PDB entry 7AHI | electron microscopy, 3.30 A resolution | chains 5B and 5C of the 153 polymer chains in the assembly

Chain 5B (and 5C):
Name: Type 3 secretion system secretin
Source organism: Salmonella enterica subsp. enterica serovar Typhimurium str. LT2
Notes: chain 5C of this document is another copy of the same molecule, construct and numbering; everything in this record applies to it too
Reference sequence: P35672 (SCTC_SALTY); residue numbers follow UniProt; this construct covers 1-562
Chain sequence (562 residues; row label = number of the first residue in the row):
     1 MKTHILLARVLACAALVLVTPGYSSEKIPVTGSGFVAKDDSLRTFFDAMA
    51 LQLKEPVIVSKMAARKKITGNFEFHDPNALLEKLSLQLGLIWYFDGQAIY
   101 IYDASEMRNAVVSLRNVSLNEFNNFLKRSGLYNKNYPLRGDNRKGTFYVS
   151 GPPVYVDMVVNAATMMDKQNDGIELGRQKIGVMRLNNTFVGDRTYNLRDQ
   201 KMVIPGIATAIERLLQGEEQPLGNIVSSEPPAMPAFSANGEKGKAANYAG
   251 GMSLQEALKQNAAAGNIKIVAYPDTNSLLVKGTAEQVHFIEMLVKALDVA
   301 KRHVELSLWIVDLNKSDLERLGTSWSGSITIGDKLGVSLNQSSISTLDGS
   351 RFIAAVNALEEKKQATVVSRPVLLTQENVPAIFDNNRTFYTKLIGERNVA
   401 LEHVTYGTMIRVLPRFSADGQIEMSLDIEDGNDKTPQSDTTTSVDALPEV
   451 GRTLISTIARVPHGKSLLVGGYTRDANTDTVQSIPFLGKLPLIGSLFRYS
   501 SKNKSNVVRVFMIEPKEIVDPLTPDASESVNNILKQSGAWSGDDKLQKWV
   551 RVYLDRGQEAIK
Unresolved in the structure: 1-24, 228-258, 558-562 (chain 5C: 1-28, 228-255, 558-562)

Chain 5B / chain 5C interface:
Residue-residue contacts (177; chain 5B residue first):
  Ala50(5B) with Leu86(5C)
  Leu51(5B) with Leu86(5C), hydrophobic
  Ile58(5B) with Ala104(5C); Met107(5C), hydrophobic
  Asp95(5B) with Arg139(5C); Tyr148(5C), hydrogen bond; Ser150(5C), hydrogen bond
  Gln97(5B) with Arg139(5C), hydrogen bond; Ser150(5C), hydrogen bond
  Phe125(5B) with Thr146(5C)
  Arg128(5B) with Arg143(5C)
  Ser129(5B) with Arg139(5C); Gly140(5C)
  Val154(5B) with Asn109(5C)
  Met158(5B) with Tyr148(5C), hydrophobic
  Met165(5B) with Val111(5C), hydrophobic; Ser113(5C)
  Gln169(5B) with Ser113(5C)
  Gly172(5B) with Leu258(5C)
  Glu174(5B) with Asn261(5C)
  Gly176(5B) with Gln220(5C); Pro221(5C)
  Arg177(5B) with Pro221(5C); Asn261(5C), hydrogen bond
  Gln178(5B) with Glu218(5C); Gln220(5C); Pro221(5C), hydrogen bond (backbone-backbone); Leu222(5C); Gly223(5C), hydrogen bond (backbone-backbone)
  Lys179(5B) with Gly223(5C); Asn224(5C); Val226(5C)
  Ile180(5B) with Leu222(5C), hydrophobic; Ile225(5C), hydrophobic; Val226(5C), hydrogen bond (backbone-backbone)
  Gly181(5B) with Val226(5C)
  Val182(5B) with Val226(5C), hydrogen bond (backbone-backbone); Ser227(5C)
  Arg184(5B) with Arg302(5C); Glu377(5C), salt bridge; Phe416(5C)
  Asn186(5B) with Arg415(5C), hydrogen bond (backbone-side chain); Ser417(5C), hydrogen bond (backbone-side chain)
  Asn187(5B) with Arg415(5C)
  Thr188(5B) with Arg415(5C)
  Phe189(5B) with Arg415(5C)
  Arg193(5B) with Leu413(5C)
  Tyr195(5B) with Ile458(5C), hydrophobic
  Asn196(5B) with Asp427(5C), hydrogen bond; Ser456(5C)
  Lys201(5B) with Asp199(5C), hydrogen bond (side chain-backbone)
  Val270(5B) with Leu214(5C), hydrophobic
  Tyr272(5B) with Ile207(5C); Ala210(5C), hydrophobic
  Pro273(5B) with Asn378(5C)
  Asp274(5B) with Lys301(5C), salt bridge; Asn378(5C), hydrogen bond (backbone-side chain)
  Thr275(5B) with Leu297(5C); Asn378(5C)
  Asn276(5B) with Asn378(5C)
  Lys281(5B) with Leu214(5C); Glu218(5C), salt bridge
  Lys301(5B) with Arg460(5C), hydrogen bond (backbone-side chain)
  His303(5B) with Arg460(5C), hydrogen bond (side chain-backbone)
  Arg351(5B) with Lys334(5C)
  Phe352(5B) with Lys334(5C), hydrogen bond (backbone-backbone); Leu335(5C), hydrophobic; Gly336(5C), hydrogen bond (backbone-backbone)
  Ile353(5B) with Gly336(5C)
  Ala354(5B) with Gly336(5C), hydrogen bond (backbone-backbone); Val337(5C); Ser338(5C), hydrogen bond (backbone-backbone)
  Ala355(5B) with Ser338(5C)
  Val356(5B) with Ser338(5C), hydrogen bond (backbone-backbone); Leu339(5C); Asn340(5C), hydrogen bond (backbone-backbone)
  Asn357(5B) with Asn340(5C)
  Ala358(5B) with Asn340(5C), hydrogen bond (backbone-side chain); Ile484(5C); Pro485(5C)
  Leu359(5B) with Ser483(5C)
  Glu360(5B) with Gln482(5C); Ser483(5C), hydrogen bond (backbone-backbone)
  Glu361(5B) with Val481(5C); Gln482(5C), hydrogen bond
  Lys362(5B) with Thr480(5C); Val481(5C), hydrogen bond (backbone-backbone)
  Lys363(5B) with Asp479(5C); Thr480(5C)
  Gln364(5B) with Thr478(5C); Asp479(5C), hydrogen bond (backbone-backbone)
  Ala365(5B) with Asn477(5C)
  Thr366(5B) with Ala476(5C); Asn477(5C), hydrogen bond (backbone-backbone)
  Val367(5B) with Arg474(5C); Asp475(5C)
  Val368(5B) with Arg474(5C); Asp475(5C), hydrogen bond (backbone-backbone)
  Ser369(5B) with Tyr472(5C), hydrogen bond; Thr473(5C); Arg474(5C)
  Arg370(5B) with Thr473(5C), hydrogen bond (backbone-backbone)
  Pro371(5B) with Gly471(5C)
  Val372(5B) with Gly470(5C); Gly471(5C), hydrogen bond (backbone-backbone)
  Leu373(5B) with Val469(5C)
  Leu374(5B) with Thr457(5C), hydrogen bond (backbone-side chain); Val469(5C), hydrogen bond (backbone-backbone)
  Thr375(5B) with Thr457(5C)
  Gln376(5B) with Glu423(5C); Ile458(5C); Ala459(5C); Arg460(5C)
  Ala381(5B) with Ser456(5C)
  Ile382(5B) with Ile455(5C); Ser456(5C)
  Phe383(5B) with Leu454(5C); Ile455(5C), hydrophobic
  Asp384(5B) with Arg452(5C); Thr453(5C); Leu454(5C), hydrogen bond (backbone-backbone)
  Asn385(5B) with Arg452(5C); Thr453(5C), hydrogen bond; Tyr472(5C)
  Asn386(5B) with Gly451(5C); Arg452(5C), hydrogen bond (backbone-backbone)
  Arg387(5B) with Asp312(5C), salt bridge; Glu449(5C), hydrogen bond (side chain-backbone); Val450(5C); Gly451(5C); Val507(5C)
  Thr388(5B) with Lys434(5C); Glu449(5C); Arg452(5C)
  Phe389(5B) with Arg474(5C)
  Thr391(5B) with Arg320(5C)
  Lys392(5B) with Ser316(5C); Arg320(5C), hydrogen bond (backbone-side chain)
  Ile394(5B) with Arg320(5C); Leu359(5C), hydrophobic
  Glu396(5B) with Thr441(5C), hydrogen bond (backbone-side chain); Thr442(5C), hydrogen bond (backbone-side chain); Val444(5C)
  Asn398(5B) with Thr441(5C), hydrogen bond (backbone-side chain)
  Val399(5B) with Asp439(5C); Thr440(5C); Thr441(5C)
  Ala400(5B) with Thr441(5C)
  Leu401(5B) with Asp439(5C); Thr440(5C); Thr441(5C)
  Tyr406(5B) with Arg474(5C)
  Ala446(5B) with Asn503(5C)
  Pro521(5B) with Lys465(5C); Ser466(5C); Leu467(5C), hydrophobic
  Leu522(5B) with Ser466(5C), hydrogen bond (backbone-backbone); Leu467(5C); Leu468(5C)
  Asp525(5B) with Lys465(5C), salt bridge
  Ala526(5B) with Ser466(5C); Met512(5C), hydrophobic
  Val530(5B) with Trp309(5C), hydrophobic
  Lys545(5B) with Gln536(5C), hydrogen bond (backbone-side chain)
  Leu546(5B) with Ile533(5C); Gln536(5C); Ser537(5C)
  Trp549(5B) with Asn532(5C); Ile533(5C), hydrophobic; Gln536(5C), hydrogen bond
  Val550(5B) with Ile533(5C), hydrophobic
  Tyr553(5B) with Leu522(5C), hydrophobic; Pro524(5C), hydrogen bond (side chain-backbone); Asp525(5C); Ser529(5C), hydrogen bond
  Asp555(5B) with Arg370(5C), salt bridge
  Arg556(5B) with Thr523(5C), hydrogen bond (side chain-backbone)
Interface residues without a listed pair, chain 5B (126 interface residues in all): Asp47, Lys54, Glu55, Pro56, Val57, Ala98, Tyr100, Asn161, Ala162, Met166, Ile173, Leu185, Arg198, Lys268, Leu279, Ala300, Glu305, Trp325, Ser350, Val379, Gly395, Arg397, Thr405, Asp445, Asp520, Ser527, Ile533, Leu534, Ser537, Leu554
Interface residues without a listed pair, chain 5C (125 interface residues in all): Gln87, Leu88, Ile91, Leu114, Arg115, Asn135, Tyr136, Asp141, Thr188, Gln200, Pro205, Gly206, Arg213, Leu293, Val311, Leu318, Asp333, Glu361, Thr366, Val368, Val372, Arg411, Arg509

Overview:
126 residues of chain 5B face 125 of chain 5C across their interface; the contacts include 48 hydrogen bonds
and 6 salt bridges. Among the polar pairs are Arg184(5B)-Glu377(5C), Asp274(5B)-Lys301(5C) and
Lys281(5B)-Glu218(5C).
Both chains are Type 3 secretion system secretin (Salmonella enterica subsp. enterica serovar Typhimurium str.
LT2). Entry 7AHI (Substrate-engaged type 3 secretion system needle complex from Salmonella enterica
typhimurium - SpaR state 2) was determined by electron microscopy, deposited together with 7AGX and 7AH9.
